Entry 8TO6 (electron microscopy, 2.90 A resolution); this record covers chains I and L of the 9 polymer chains in the assembly.

== Chain I ==
Name: DNA-directed RNA polymerase subunit beta
From: Escherichia coli (strain K12)
Notes: EC 2.7.7.6
Reference sequence: P0A8V2 (RPOB_ECOLI); residues 1-1342 here = UniProt positions 1-1342
Amino-acid sequence (1342 residues; each row starts with the number of its first residue):
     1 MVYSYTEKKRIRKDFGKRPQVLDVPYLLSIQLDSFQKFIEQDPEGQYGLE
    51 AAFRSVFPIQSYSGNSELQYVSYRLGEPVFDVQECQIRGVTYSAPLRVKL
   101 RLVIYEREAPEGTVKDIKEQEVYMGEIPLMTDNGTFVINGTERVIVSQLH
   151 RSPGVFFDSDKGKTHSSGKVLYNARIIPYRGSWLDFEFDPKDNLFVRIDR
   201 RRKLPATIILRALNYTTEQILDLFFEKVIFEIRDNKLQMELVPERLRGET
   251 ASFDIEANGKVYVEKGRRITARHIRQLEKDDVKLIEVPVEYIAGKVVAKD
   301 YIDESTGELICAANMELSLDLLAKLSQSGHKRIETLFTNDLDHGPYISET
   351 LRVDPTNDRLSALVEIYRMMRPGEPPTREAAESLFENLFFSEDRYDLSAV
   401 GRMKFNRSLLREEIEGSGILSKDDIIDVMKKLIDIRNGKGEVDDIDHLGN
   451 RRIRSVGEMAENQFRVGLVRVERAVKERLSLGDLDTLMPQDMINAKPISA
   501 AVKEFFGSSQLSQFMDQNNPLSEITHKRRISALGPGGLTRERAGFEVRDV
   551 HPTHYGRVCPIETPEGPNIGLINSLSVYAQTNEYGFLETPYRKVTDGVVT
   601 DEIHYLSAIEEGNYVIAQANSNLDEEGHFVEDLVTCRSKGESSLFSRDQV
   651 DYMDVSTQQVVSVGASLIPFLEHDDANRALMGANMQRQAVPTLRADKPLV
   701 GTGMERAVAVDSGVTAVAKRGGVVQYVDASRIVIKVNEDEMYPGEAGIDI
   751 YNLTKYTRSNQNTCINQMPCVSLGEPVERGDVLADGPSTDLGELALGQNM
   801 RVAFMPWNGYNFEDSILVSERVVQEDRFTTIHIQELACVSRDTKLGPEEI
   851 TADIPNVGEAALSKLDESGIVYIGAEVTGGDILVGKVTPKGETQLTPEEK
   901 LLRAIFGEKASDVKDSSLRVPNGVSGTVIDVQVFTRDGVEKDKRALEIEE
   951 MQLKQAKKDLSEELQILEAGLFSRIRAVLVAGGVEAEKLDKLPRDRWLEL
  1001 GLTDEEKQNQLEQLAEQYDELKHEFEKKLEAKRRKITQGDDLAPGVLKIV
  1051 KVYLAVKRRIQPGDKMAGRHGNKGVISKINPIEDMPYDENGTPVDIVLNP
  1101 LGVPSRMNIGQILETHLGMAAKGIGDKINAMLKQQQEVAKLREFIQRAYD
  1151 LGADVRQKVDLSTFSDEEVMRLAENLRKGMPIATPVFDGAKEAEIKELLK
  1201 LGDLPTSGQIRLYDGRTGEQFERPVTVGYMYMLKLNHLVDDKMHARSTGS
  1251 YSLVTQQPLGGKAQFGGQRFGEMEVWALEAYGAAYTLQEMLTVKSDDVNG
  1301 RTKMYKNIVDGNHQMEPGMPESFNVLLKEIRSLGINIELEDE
Unresolved in the structure: 1, 233-235, 249, 1342
Residues lining bound ligands: 4QM ((3R,5S,7R,8R,9S,10S,12S,13R,14S,17R)-10,13-dimethyl-17-[(2R)-pentan-2-yl]-2,3,4,5,6,7,8,9,11,12,14,15,16,17-tetradecahydro-1H-cyclopenta[a]phenanthrene-3,7,12-triol): Gln46, Tyr47, Tyr179, Asp396, Ser398, Ala399, Val400, Arg452, Glu458, Glu461, Glu583, Tyr584
Swiss-Prot annotation at these positions:
  - modified residue (N6-acetyllysine): Lys1022, Lys1200
  - mutagenesis: Ile561 (I561S: Resistant to antibiotics salinamide A and B), Ile569 (I569S: Resistant to antibiotics salinamide A and B), Ala665 (A665E: Resistant to antibiotics salinamide A and B), Asp675 (D675A/G: Resistant to antibiotics salinamide A and B), Asn677 (N677H/K: Resistant to antibiotics salinamide A and B), Leu680 (L680M: Resistant to antibiotics salinamide A and B), Glu813 (E813K: Disrupts the enzyme's active center)
What the authors report for this chain:
  - binding site for Nontemplate strand of lamdba PR promoter DNA: Trp183

== Chain L ==
Name: RNA polymerase sigma factor RpoD
From: Escherichia coli (strain K12)
Reference sequence: Q0P6L9 (Q0P6L9_ECOLX); residue numbers follow UniProt; this construct covers 1-613
Amino-acid sequence (613 residues; row label = number of the first residue in the row):
     1 MEQNPQSQLKLLVTRGKEQGYLTYAEVNDHLPEDIVDSDQIEDIIQMIND
    51 MGIQVMEEAPDADDLMLAENTADEDAAEAAAQVLSSVESEIGRTTDPVRM
   101 YMREMGTVELLTREGEIDIAKRIEDGINQVQCSVAEYPEAITYLLEQYDR
   151 VEAEEARLSDLITGFVDPNAEEDLAPTATHVGSELSQEDLDDDEDEDEED
   201 GDDDSADDDNSIDPELAREKFAELRAQYVVTRDTIKAKGRSHATAQEEIL
   251 KLSEVFKQFRLVPKQFDYLVNSMRVMMDRVRTQERLIMKLCVEQCKMPKK
   301 NFITLFTGNETSDTWFNAAIAMNKPWSEKLHDVSEEVHRALQKLQQIEEE
   351 TGLTIEQVKDINRRMSIGEAKARRAKKEMVEANLRLVISIAKKYTNRGLQ
   401 FLDLIQEGNIGLMKAVDKFEYRRGYKFSTYATWWIRQAITRSIADQARTI
   451 RIPVHMIETINKLNRISRQMLQEMGREPTPEELAERMLMPEDKIRKVLKI
   501 AKEPISMETPIGDDEDSHLGDFIEDTTLELPLDSATTESLRAATHDVLAG
   551 LTAREAKVLRMRFGIDMNTDYTLEEVGKQFDVTRERIRQIEAKALRKLRH
   601 PSRSEVLRSFLDD
Unresolved in the structure: 1-93, 168-211, 237-241, 613
Residues lining bound ligands:
  - 4QM ((3R,5S,7R,8R,9S,10S,12S,13R,14S,17R)-10,13-dimethyl-17-[(2R)-pentan-2-yl]-2,3,4,5,6,7,8,9,11,12,14,15,16,17-tetradecahydro-1H-cyclopenta[a]phenanthrene-3,7,12-triol), molecule 1: Ile505, Thr509, Pro510, Ile511
  - 4QM, molecule 2: Ile511, Leu519, Phe522, Ile523
What the authors report for this chain:
  - conformationally variable residues (side-chain flip): Trp433, Trp434
  - mutagenesis - I35C/S89C/C132S/C291S/C295S: decreased catalytic activity on oxidizing vs. reduced conditions

== Chain I / chain L interface ==
Contacting residue pairs (52):
  Val79(I) - Arg476(L)
  Pro95(I) - Arg476(L)
  Arg97(I) - Arg476(L)
  Val122(I) - Gln472(L)
  Tyr123(I) - Leu471(L)  hydrophobic
  Tyr123(I) - Gln472(L)  hydrogen bond (backbone-side chain)
  Arg371(I) - Arg99(L)
  Pro372(I) - Arg99(L)
  Glu374(I) - Arg99(L)  salt bridge
  Gln490(I) - Gln472(L)  hydrogen bond (side chain-backbone)
  Gln490(I) - Glu473(L)
  Ile493(I) - Gln472(L)  hydrogen bond (backbone-side chain)
  Asn494(I) - Gln472(L)
  Ala495(I) - Gln472(L)
  Asp842(I) - Lys499(L)  salt bridge
  Asn856(I) - Asp612(L)
  Pro897(I) - Gly564(L)
  Pro897(I) - Ile565(L)
  Glu898(I) - Arg541(L)  salt bridge
  Glu899(I) - Leu540(L)
  Leu901(I) - Thr544(L)
  Leu901(I) - Phe563(L)  hydrophobic
  Leu901(I) - Ile565(L)  hydrophobic
  Leu902(I) - Leu607(L)
  Leu902(I) - Phe610(L)  hydrophobic
  Leu902(I) - Leu611(L)  hydrophobic
  Ile905(I) - Leu595(L)  hydrophobic
  Ile905(I) - Leu598(L)  hydrophobic
  Ile905(I) - Arg599(L)  hydrogen bond (backbone-side chain)
  Ile905(I) - Leu607(L)  hydrophobic
  Phe906(I) - Leu607(L)
  Phe906(I) - Arg608(L)
  Phe906(I) - Leu611(L)  hydrophobic
  Glu908(I) - Leu611(L)
  Glu908(I) - Asp612(L)
  Arg936(I) - Arg495(L)
  Thr1248(I) - Pro531(L)
  Ser1250(I) - Glu524(L)
  Tyr1251(I) - Glu524(L)
  Tyr1251(I) - Asp525(L)  hydrogen bond (backbone-backbone)
  Ser1252(I) - Ile523(L)
  Ser1252(I) - Asp525(L)
  Leu1253(I) - Ile523(L)  hydrogen bond (backbone-backbone)
  Leu1253(I) - Glu524(L)
  Gln1256(I) - Asp525(L)  hydrogen bond
  Gln1256(I) - Leu528(L)
  Leu1259(I) - Asp521(L)
  Leu1259(I) - Glu524(L)
  Gln1264(I) - Phe522(L)
  Tyr1305(I) - Pro531(L)  hydrophobic
  Lys1306(I) - Ser534(L)
  Lys1306(I) - Glu538(L)  salt bridge
Other interface residues (no listed pair), chain I (38 interface residues in all): Glu77, Gly373, Glu477, Ala904, Arg1301
Other interface residues (no listed pair), chain L (39 interface residues in all): Thr94, Arg103, Lys393, Arg468, Gly475, Leu532, Ala535, Leu548, Ser604

== Overview ==
38 residues of chain I and 39 residues of chain L are in contact; the contacts include 7 hydrogen bonds and 4
salt bridges. Among the polar pairs are Glu374(I)-Arg99(L), Asp842(I)-Lys499(L) and Glu898(I)-Arg541(L). From
the paper: a binding site for Nontemplate strand of lamdba PR promoter DNA at Trp183(I);
I35C/S89C/C132S/C291S/C295S of chain L reduce catalytic activity on oxidizing vs. reduced conditions.
Chain I is DNA-directed RNA polymerase subunit beta and chain L is RNA polymerase sigma factor RpoD, both from
Escherichia coli (strain K12); the structure, Escherichia coli RNA polymerase unwinding intermediate (I1d) at
the lambda PR promoter, was determined by electron microscopy (same publication as 8TO1, 8TO8, 8TOE and 8TOM).
